6HGC - chains A and C; structure by X-ray diffraction, 3.02 A resolution.

Chain A:
Name: Ubiquitin carboxyl-terminal hydrolase calypso
Organism: Drosophila melanogaster
Notes: EC 3.4.19.12
Reference sequence: Q7K5N4 (CALYP_DROME); numbering as in UniProt; present here: 43-306, 334-404
Chain sequence (341 residues; each row starts with the number of its first residue; note: 21 numbers in that range are skipped by the numbering (no residue carries them; nothing is unmodelled there)):
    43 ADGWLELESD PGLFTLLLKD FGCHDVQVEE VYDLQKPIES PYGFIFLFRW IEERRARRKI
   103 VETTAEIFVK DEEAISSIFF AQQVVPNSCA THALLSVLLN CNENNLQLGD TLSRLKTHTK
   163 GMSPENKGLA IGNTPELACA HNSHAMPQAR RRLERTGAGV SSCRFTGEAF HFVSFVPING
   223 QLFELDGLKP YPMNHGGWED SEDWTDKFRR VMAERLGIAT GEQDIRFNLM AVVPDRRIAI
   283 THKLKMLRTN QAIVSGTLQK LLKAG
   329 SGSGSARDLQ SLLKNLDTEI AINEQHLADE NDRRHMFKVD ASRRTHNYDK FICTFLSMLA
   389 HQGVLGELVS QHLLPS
Disordered / not traced: 95-108, 197-209, 243-244, 259-264, 329-330
Sequence notes: linker (307, 329-333)
UniProt features mapped onto this chain:
  - active site: Cys131 (Nucleophile), His213 (Proton donor)
  - site: Gln125 (Transition state stabilizer), Asp228 (Important for enzyme activity)
  - mutagenesis: Glu72 (E72A: No effect on homodimerization), Tyr74 (Y74A: No effect on homodimerization), Cys131 (C131S/A: Abolishes deubiquitinase activity without affecting the interaction with Asx or association with nucleosomes), Met164 (M164A: No effect on homodimerization), Phe269 (F269A: No effect on homodimerization), Met288 (M288R: Abolishes homodimerization. Severely attenuated deubiquitination of histone H2AK118ub1 substrates), Asn292 (N292R: Abolishes homodimerization. Severely attenuated deubiquitination of histone H2AK118ub1 substrates), Leu340 (L340A: Abolishes homodimerization. Severely attenuated deubiquitination of histone H2AK118ub1 substrates but no effect on intrinsic catalytic activity)

Chain C:
Name: Polycomb protein Asx
Organism: Drosophila melanogaster
Reference sequence: Q9V727 (ASX_DROME); numbering as in UniProt (aligned over 209-318)
Chain sequence (110 residues; numbered 209 to 318; the number before each row is that of its first residue):
   209 KIDLETPDSI LASTNLRALL NKQTFSLLPP LYQYNLIQLL PSVDREASEL EQPSSSASGG
   269 SPSEAIRLSA SCLNNEFFAR ACLEWRERLS EGEFTPENQL KLKTEAEREK
Disordered / not traced: 258-271
UniProt features mapped onto this chain:
  - motif: Leu224 to Leu228 (LXXLL motif 1), Leu244 to Leu248 (LXXLL motif 2), Asn283 to Phe285 (NEF motif)
  - mutagenesis: Glu284 (E284K/Q: Reduced affinity for ubiquitin and loss of ubiquitinase activity of the PR-DUB complex), Arg288 (R288N: Reduced affinity for ubiquitin and loss of ubiquitinase activity of the PR-DUB complex)

How chain A and chain C interact:
Pairs across the interface (78; chain A residue first):
  Met188(A) - Phe285(C)  hydrophobic
  Gln190(A) - Arg288(C)
  Gln190(A) - Glu292(C)
  Arg193(A) - Glu292(C)  salt bridge
  Arg193(A) - Arg296(C)
  Val367(A) - Val251(C)  hydrophobic
  Asp368(A) - Phe285(C)
  Ser370(A) - Pro249(C)
  Ser370(A) - Ser250(C)
  Ser370(A) - Val251(C)
  Arg371(A) - Asp252(C)  salt bridge
  Arg371(A) - Ser279(C)  hydrogen bond (side chain-backbone)
  Arg371(A) - Cys280(C)
  Arg371(A) - Asn283(C)  hydrogen bond
  Arg371(A) - Phe285(C)
  Arg372(A) - Phe285(C)
  His374(A) - Leu247(C)  hydrogen bond (side chain-backbone)
  His374(A) - Leu248(C)
  His374(A) - Pro249(C)
  Tyr376(A) - Pro249(C)
  Tyr376(A) - Asn283(C)
  Tyr376(A) - Phe286(C)  hydrophobic
  Tyr376(A) - Ala289(C)  hydrophobic
  Asp377(A) - Trp293(C)
  Asp377(A) - Arg296(C)  salt bridge
  Lys378(A) - Leu247(C)
  Phe379(A) - Leu244(C)  hydrophobic
  Phe379(A) - Leu247(C)
  Phe379(A) - Leu248(C)  hydrophobic
  Phe379(A) - Leu281(C)  hydrophobic
  Phe379(A) - Phe286(C)  hydrophobic
  Ile380(A) - Leu228(C)  hydrophobic
  Ile380(A) - Ala289(C)
  Ile380(A) - Cys290(C)  hydrophobic
  Ile380(A) - Trp293(C)  hydrophobic
  Cys381(A) - Trp293(C)  hydrophobic
  Thr382(A) - Leu244(C)
  Thr382(A) - Leu247(C)
  Phe383(A) - Leu228(C)  hydrophobic
  Phe383(A) - Thr232(C)
  Phe383(A) - Phe233(C)
  Phe383(A) - Leu236(C)  hydrophobic
  Phe383(A) - Leu244(C)
  Leu384(A) - Leu212(C)  hydrophobic
  Leu384(A) - Leu219(C)  hydrophobic
  Leu384(A) - Leu224(C)  hydrophobic
  Leu384(A) - Leu228(C)  hydrophobic
  Leu384(A) - Trp293(C)  hydrophobic
  Ser385(A) - Leu212(C)
  Met386(A) - Leu236(C)  hydrophobic
  Met386(A) - Tyr240(C)  hydrophobic
  Met386(A) - Leu244(C)  hydrophobic
  Leu387(A) - Leu228(C)  hydrophobic
  Leu387(A) - Thr232(C)
  Leu387(A) - Leu236(C)  hydrophobic
  Ala388(A) - Lys209(C)  hydrogen bond (backbone-side chain)
  His389(A) - Tyr240(C)  hydrogen bond
  Gln390(A) - Pro237(C)
  Gln390(A) - Tyr240(C)
  Gly391(A) - Lys209(C)
  Leu393(A) - Leu227(C)  hydrophobic
  Leu396(A) - Leu227(C)
  Leu396(A) - Thr232(C)
  Val397(A) - Ile218(C)  hydrophobic
  Val397(A) - Leu219(C)  hydrophobic
  Val397(A) - Thr222(C)
  Val397(A) - Leu227(C)
  His400(A) - Thr222(C)
  His400(A) - Asn223(C)  hydrogen bond (backbone-backbone)
  His400(A) - Ala226(C)
  His400(A) - Leu227(C)
  Leu401(A) - Ile218(C)  hydrophobic
  Leu401(A) - Ser221(C)
  Leu401(A) - Thr222(C)
  Leu402(A) - Ser221(C)  hydrogen bond (backbone-backbone)
  Leu402(A) - Thr222(C)
  Leu402(A) - Asn223(C)
  Leu402(A) - Arg294(C)
Interface residues without a listed pair, chain A (33 interface residues in all): Lys366, Val392
Interface residues without a listed pair, chain C (39 interface residues in all): Ala220, Asn229, Leu235

Summary:
33 residues of chain A face 39 of chain C across their interface; the contacts include 7 hydrogen bonds and 3
salt bridges. Polar pairs include Arg193(A)-Glu292(C), Arg371(A)-Asp252(C) and Asp377(A)-Arg296(C).
Chain A is Ubiquitin carboxyl-terminal hydrolase calypso and chain C is Polycomb protein Asx, both from
Drosophila melanogaster; the structure, Structure of Calypso in complex with DEUBAD of ASX, was determined by
X-ray diffraction.
